Entry 6FSI (X-ray diffraction, 1.32 A resolution); this record covers chain A.

# Chain A
Name: Flavodoxin
From: Bacillus cereus (strain ATCC 14579 / DSM 31 / JCM 2152 / NBRC 15305 / NCIMB 9373 / NRRL B-3711)
Reference sequence: Q81G35 (Q81G35_BACCR); residue numbers follow UniProt; this construct covers 2-148
Sequence (147 residues; numbered 2 to 148; the number before each row is that of its first residue):
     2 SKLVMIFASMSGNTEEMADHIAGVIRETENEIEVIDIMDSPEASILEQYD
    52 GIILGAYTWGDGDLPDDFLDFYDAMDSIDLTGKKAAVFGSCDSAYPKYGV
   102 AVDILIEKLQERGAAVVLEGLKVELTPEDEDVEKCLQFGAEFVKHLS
Residues lining bound ligands:
  - FMN (flavin mononucleotide): A9, S10, M11, S12, G13, N14, T15, E16, Y58, T59, W60, G61, D62, G63, S91, C92, D93, Y96, K98, Y99, G100, L126
  - alpha-D-glucopyranose (GLC): D77, S78, R113
From the paper describing this entry:
  - conformationally variable residues: G61
  - binding site for flavin mononucleotide: G61

# Summary
Bound to chain A: flavin mononucleotide and alpha-D-glucopyranose. The paper reports a binding site for flavin
mononucleotide at G61; conformational variability at G61.
Chain A is Flavodoxin (Bacillus cereus (strain ATCC 14579 / DSM 31 / JCM 2152 / NBRC 15305 / NCIMB 9373 / NRRL
B-3711)); the structure, Crystal structure of semiquinone Flavodoxin 1 from Bacillus cereus (1.32 A
resolution), was determined by X-ray diffraction, deposited together with 6FSG and 6FT1.
